PDB entry 7U0I | electron microscopy, 2.60 A resolution | chains C and I of the 14 polymer chains in the assembly

Chain C:
Protein: Histone H2A type 2-C
Source organism: Homo sapiens
Reference sequence: Q16777 (H2A2C_HUMAN); residues 0-128 here correspond to UniProt positions 1-129 (UniProt number = residue number + 1)
Sequence (129 residues; numbered 0 to 128; the number before each row is that of its first residue; numbering starts at 0):
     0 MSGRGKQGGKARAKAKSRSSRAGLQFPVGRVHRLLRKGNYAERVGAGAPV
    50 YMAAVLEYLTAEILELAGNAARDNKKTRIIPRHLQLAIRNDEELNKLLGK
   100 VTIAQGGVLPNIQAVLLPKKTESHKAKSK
Unresolved in the structure: 0-11, 119-128
UniProt features mapped onto this chain:
  - modified residue: Ser-1 (N-acetylserine), Arg-3 (Citrulline), Lys-5 (N6-(2-hydroxyisobutyryl)lysine), Lys-9 (N6-(2-hydroxyisobutyryl)lysine), Lys-13 (N6-(beta-hydroxybutyryl)lysine), Lys-36 (N6-(2-hydroxyisobutyryl)lysine), Lys-74 (N6-(2-hydroxyisobutyryl)lysine), Lys-75 (N6-(2-hydroxyisobutyryl)lysine), Lys-95 (N6-(2-hydroxyisobutyryl)lysine), Lys-99 (N6-glutaryllysine), Gln-104 (N5-methylglutamine), Lys-118 (N6-(2-hydroxyisobutyryl)lysine), Lys-119 (N6-crotonyllysine), Thr-120 (Phosphothreonine), Ser-122 (Phosphoserine), Lys-124 (N6-crotonyllysine)
  - cross-link (Glycyl lysine isopeptide (Lys-Gly)): Lys-13 (interchain with G-Cter in ubiquitin), Lys-15 (interchain with G-Cter in ubiquitin), Lys-119 (interchain with G-Cter in ubiquitin)

Chain I:
Molecule: 162-nt DNA strand
Sequence (162 nucleotides; each row starts with the number of its first residue):
     1 AGTGGTATTAACATATCCTCAGTGGTGAGTATTAACATGGAACTTACTCC
    51 AACAATACAGATGCTGAATAAATGTAGTCTAAGTGAAGGAAGAAGGAAAG
   101 GTGGGAGCTGCCATCACTCAGAATTGTCCAGCAGGGATTGTGCAAGCTTG
   151 TGAATAAAGACA
Unresolved in the structure: 1-10, 160-162

Chain C / chain I interface:
Residue-residue contacts (14; chain C residue first):
  Ala-12(C) / DA42(I)  phosphate contact
  Ala-12(C) / DC43(I)  hydrogen bond to the phosphate
  Lys-13(C) / DA42(I)  sugar contact
  Ala-14(C) / DA41(I)  phosphate contact
  Ala-14(C) / DA42(I)  phosphate contact
  Lys-15(C) / DA42(I)  phosphate contact
  Ser-16(C) / DA41(I)  sugar contact
  Arg-17(C) / DA41(I)  salt bridge to the phosphate
  Arg-20(C) / DA42(I)  salt bridge to the phosphate
  Gly-28(C) / DG40(I)  phosphate contact
  Gly-28(C) / DA41(I)  phosphate contact
  Arg-29(C) / DG40(I)  phosphate contact
  Arg-32(C) / DG40(I)  salt bridge to the phosphate
  Arg-77(C) / DT30(I)  sugar contact
Also at the interface, not in a pair above, chain C (14 interface residues in all): Ser-18, Glu-41, Arg-42
Also at the interface, not in a pair above, chain I (8 interface residues in all): DG29, DG39, DC49

In short:
14 residues of chain C and 8 residues of chain I are in contact, with 1 hydrogen bond and 3 salt bridges.
Polar pairs include Ala-12(C)/DC43(I), Arg-17(C)/DA41(I) and Arg-20(C)/DA42(I).
Chain C is Histone H2A type 2-C (Homo sapiens) and chain I is a 162-nt DNA strand; the structure, Structure of
LIN28b nucleosome bound 2 OCT4, was determined by electron microscopy together with 7U0G, 7U0J, 8DK5, 8SPS and
8SPU from the same study.
